PDB entry 9ISK | electron microscopy, 2.73 A resolution | chains B and K of the 14 polymer chains in the assembly

Chain B:
Name: Cell division protein FtsZ
Source organism: Klebsiella pneumoniae subsp. pneumoniae MGH 78578
UniProtKB: A6T4N8 (A6T4N8_KLEP7); residue numbers follow UniProt; this construct covers 1-383
Sequence (383 residues; numbered 1 to 383; the number before each row is that of its first residue):
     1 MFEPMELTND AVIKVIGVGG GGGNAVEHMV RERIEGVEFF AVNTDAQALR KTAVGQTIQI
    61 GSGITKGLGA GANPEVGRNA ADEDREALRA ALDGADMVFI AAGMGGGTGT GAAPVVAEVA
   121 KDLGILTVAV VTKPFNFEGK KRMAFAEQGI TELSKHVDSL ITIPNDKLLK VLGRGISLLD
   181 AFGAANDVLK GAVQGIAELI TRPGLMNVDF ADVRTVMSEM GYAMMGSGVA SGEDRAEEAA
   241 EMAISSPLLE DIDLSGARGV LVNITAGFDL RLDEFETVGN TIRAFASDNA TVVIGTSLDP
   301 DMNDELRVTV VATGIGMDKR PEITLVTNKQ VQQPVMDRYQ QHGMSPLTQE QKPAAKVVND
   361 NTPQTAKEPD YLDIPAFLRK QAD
Not modelled in the structure: 317-383
Ion coordination: K+: L199, R202, N207, V208
Ligand contacts: phosphomethylphosphonic acid guanylate ester (G2P): V18, G19, G20, G21, N24, T44, G69, A70, G71, A72, G103, M104, G105, G106, G107, T108, G109, T132, K133, P134, F135, E138, R142, N165, F182, A185
Reported in the primary citation:
  - self-association interface (contacts with another copy of this molecule); pairs are residue here / residue on that copy: Q47-T201, R50-E6, E238, E305

Chain K:
Name: Cell division protein ZapA
Source organism: Klebsiella pneumoniae 342
UniProtKB: B5XUC8 (ZAPA_KLEP3); residue numbers follow UniProt; this construct covers 1-109
Sequence (109 residues; each row starts with the number of its first residue):
     1 MSAQPVDLQI FGRSLRVNCP PEQRDALNQA AEDLNQRLQD LKERTRVTNT EQLVFIAALN
    61 ISYELTQEKA KTRDYASSME QRIRMLQQTI EQALLEQGRI SERPGSKFE
Not modelled in the structure: 1-2, 91-109
Reported in the primary citation:
  - mutagenesis - I83E: decreased binding to Cell division protein FtsZ (chain B)

How chain B and chain K interact:
Pairs across the interface (21; chain B residue first):
  M1(B) with N60(K)
  F2(B) with I56(K); L59(K); N60(K), hydrogen bond (backbone-side chain); Y63(K), hydrophobic
  P4(B) with L41(K); T45(K); T48(K); L53(K), hydrophobic; I56(K), hydrophobic
  M5(B) with T45(K); V47(K); T48(K), hydrogen bond (backbone-side chain)
  E6(B) with T45(K); R46(K), salt bridge; V47(K), hydrogen bond (side chain-backbone)
  L7(B) with V47(K), hydrogen bond (backbone-backbone); T48(K); N49(K)
  T8(B) with V47(K)
  R202(B) with V47(K)
Interface residues without a listed pair, chain B (10 interface residues in all): E3, P203
Interface residues without a listed pair, chain K (12 interface residues in all): R44
The authors on this interface:
  - hot spots on chain B (mutagenesis) - F2A: abolished binding to Cell division protein ZapA (chain K)

Summary:
10 residues of chain B face 12 of chain K across their interface, with 4 hydrogen bonds and 1 salt bridge.
Among the polar pairs are E6(B)-R46(K), F2(B)-N60(K) and M5(B)-T48(K). The paper reports that I83E of chain K
reduces binding to Cell division protein FtsZ (chain B); a self-association interface involving Q47(B), R50(B)
and E238(B) among others.
Here chain B is Cell division protein FtsZ (Klebsiella pneumoniae subsp. pneumoniae MGH 78578) and chain K is
Cell division protein ZapA (Klebsiella pneumoniae 342). Entry 9ISK (Cryo-EM structure of KpFtsZ-ZapA complex)
was determined by electron microscopy, deposited together with 9ISJ.
